Entry 6CVL (X-ray diffraction, 2.95 A resolution); this record covers chains C and D of the 5 polymer chains in the assembly.

[Chain C (and D)]
Molecule: MetN nucleotide-binding subunit
From: Escherichia coli (strain K12)
Notes: EC 3.6.3.-; chain D of this document is another copy of the same molecule, construct and numbering; everything in this record applies to it too
UniProtKB: P30750 (METN_ECOLI); numbering as in UniProt (aligned over 1-343)
Chain sequence (344 residues; each row starts with the number of its first residue; numbering starts at 0):
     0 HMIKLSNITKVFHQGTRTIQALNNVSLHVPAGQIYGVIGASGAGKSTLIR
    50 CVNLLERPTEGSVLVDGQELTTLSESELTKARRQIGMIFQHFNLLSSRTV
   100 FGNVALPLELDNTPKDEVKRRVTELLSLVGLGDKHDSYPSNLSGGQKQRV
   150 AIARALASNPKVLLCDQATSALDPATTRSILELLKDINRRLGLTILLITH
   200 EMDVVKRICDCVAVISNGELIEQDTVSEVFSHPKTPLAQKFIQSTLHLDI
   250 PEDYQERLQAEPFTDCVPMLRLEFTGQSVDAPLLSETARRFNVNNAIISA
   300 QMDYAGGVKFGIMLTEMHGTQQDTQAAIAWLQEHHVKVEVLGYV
Construct notes: expression tag (0); engineered mutation Gln166 (Glu in P30750), Ala295 (Asn in P30750)
Bound ions: Hg2+ near Cys164 (its only coordinating residue here)
Small-molecule neighbours:
  - ATP-gamma-S (AGS; phosphothiophosphoric acid-adenylate ester), molecule 1: Phe11, Gln13, Ile18, Ala20, Ala39, Ser40, Gly41, Ala42, Gly43, Lys44, Ser45, Thr46, Glu55, Gln89, His199
  - ATP-gamma-S (AGS), molecule 2: Lys133, Ser139, Asn140, Leu141, Ser142, Gly143, Gly144, Gln145, Ala170
Reported in the primary citation:
  - mutagenesis - N295A: abolished binding to l-methionine
  - catalytic residues: His199 (citing earlier work)
  - conformationally variable residues (domain motion, register shift): His199, Ala299
  - self-association interface (contacts with another copy of this molecule); pairs are residue here / residue on that copy: Ala299-Met301

[How chain C and chain D interact]
Residue-residue contacts (107; chain C residue first):
  Gln13(C) with Ser136(D); Asn140(D), hydrogen bond (side chain-backbone)
  Arg16(C) with Asp132(D); Asp135(D), salt bridge; Ser136(D), hydrogen bond
  Gly38(C) with Asp172(D)
  Ala39(C) with Asp172(D)
  Ser40(C) with Ser142(D), hydrogen bond; Gly144(D); Gln145(D), hydrogen bond (side chain-backbone); Arg148(D), hydrogen bond; Asp172(D), hydrogen bond (backbone-side chain)
  Gly41(C) with Ser142(D), hydrogen bond (backbone-side chain); Gln145(D)
  Gln89(C) with Ala170(D)
  His90(C) with His90(D), hydrogen bond
  Phe91(C) with His90(D)
  Asp132(C) with Arg16(D), hydrogen bond (backbone-side chain)
  Lys133(C) with Arg16(D)
  Asp135(C) with Arg16(D), salt bridge
  Ser136(C) with Gln13(D); Arg16(D)
  Asn140(C) with Gln13(D), hydrogen bond (backbone-side chain)
  Ser142(C) with Ser40(D); Gly41(D)
  Gly144(C) with Ser40(D)
  Gln145(C) with Ser40(D); Gly41(D)
  Arg148(C) with Ser40(D), hydrogen bond
  Gln166(C) with Ser169(D)
  Ser169(C) with Gln166(D)
  Ala170(C) with Gln89(D); His199(D), hydrogen bond (backbone-side chain)
  Leu171(C) with His199(D)
  Asp172(C) with Gly38(D); Ala39(D); Ser40(D), hydrogen bond (side chain-backbone); His199(D), hydrogen bond (backbone-side chain)
  Pro173(C) with His199(D); Met201(D), hydrophobic
  Ala174(C) with Ser243(D)
  Arg177(C) with Ser243(D), hydrogen bond (side chain-backbone); Leu245(D), hydrogen bond (side chain-backbone); His246(D)
  His199(C) with Ala170(D), hydrogen bond (side chain-backbone); Leu171(D); Asp172(D), hydrogen bond (side chain-backbone); Pro173(D)
  Glu200(C) with Glu200(D)
  Met201(C) with Pro173(D), hydrophobic
  Asp202(C) with His246(D), salt bridge
  Arg206(C) with His246(D)
  Ser243(C) with Pro173(D); Ala174(D); Arg177(D), hydrogen bond (backbone-side chain)
  Thr244(C) with Pro173(D)
  Leu245(C) with Arg177(D), hydrogen bond (backbone-side chain)
  His246(C) with Asp202(D), salt bridge; Arg206(D), hydrogen bond
  Asp248(C) with Arg206(D), salt bridge
  Pro250(C) with Tyr303(D), hydrophobic
  Glu251(C) with Arg188(D), salt bridge
  Asp252(C) with Tyr303(D)
  Tyr253(C) with Val278(D)
  Val278(C) with Tyr253(D); Ala295(D)
  Asp279(C) with Ala295(D); Glu315(D)
  Pro281(C) with Asn293(D)
  Ser284(C) with Ala287(D); Asn293(D); Asn294(D), hydrogen bond (side chain-backbone)
  Glu285(C) with Asn293(D)
  Ala287(C) with Ser284(D); Arg288(D), hydrogen bond (backbone-side chain)
  Arg288(C) with Ala287(D), hydrogen bond (side chain-backbone); Asn291(D), hydrogen bond; Val292(D), hydrogen bond (side chain-backbone); Asn293(D), hydrogen bond
  Asn291(C) with Arg288(D), hydrogen bond
  Val292(C) with Ser284(D); Arg288(D), hydrogen bond (backbone-side chain)
  Asn293(C) with Pro281(D); Ser284(D); Glu285(D); Arg288(D), hydrogen bond
  Asn294(C) with Ser284(D), hydrogen bond (backbone-side chain)
  Ala295(C) with Val278(D)
  Ile296(C) with Ile296(D), hydrophobic; Met301(D), hydrophobic; Lys308(D); Met312(D), hydrophobic
  Ile297(C) with Tyr303(D)
  Ser298(C) with Met301(D), hydrogen bond (side chain-backbone)
  Ala299(C) with Ala299(D); Gln300(D); Met301(D), hydrogen bond (backbone-backbone)
  Gln300(C) with Ala299(D); Gln300(D), hydrogen bond
  Met301(C) with Ser298(D), hydrogen bond (backbone-side chain); Ala299(D), hydrogen bond (backbone-backbone)
  Tyr303(C) with Pro250(D), hydrophobic; Asp252(D), hydrogen bond
  Lys308(C) with Ile296(D), hydrogen bond (side chain-backbone)
  Met312(C) with Ile296(D), hydrophobic
  Glu315(C) with Val278(D); Asp279(D)
Also at the interface, not in a pair above, chain C (70 interface residues in all): Gly143, Thr175, Arg188, Phe240, Gln242, Leu247, Asp302, His317
Also at the interface, not in a pair above, chain D (69 interface residues in all): Thr15, Phe91, Lys133, Gly143, Lys184, Phe240, Gln242, Thr244, Glu251, Leu283, Ile297, Asp302
The authors on this interface:
  - pairs named by the authors: Ala299(C)-Met301(D)

[Summary]
70 residues of chain C face 69 of chain D across their interface; the contacts include 38 hydrogen bonds and 6
salt bridges. Polar pairs include Arg16(C)-Asp135(D), Asp202(C)-His246(D) and Asp248(C)-Arg206(D). The paper
describes a contact between Ala299(C) and Met301(D). The paper reports the catalytic residue His199(C); N295A
of chain C abolishes binding to l-methionine.
Both chains are MetN nucleotide-binding subunit (Escherichia coli (strain K12)). Entry 6CVL (Crystal structure
of the Escherichia coli ATPgS-bound MetNI methionine ABC transporter in complex with its MetQ ...) was
determined by X-ray diffraction.
